PDB entry 7TK4 | electron microscopy, 7.00 A resolution (low resolution: residue-level contacts below are approximate; hydrogen-bond / salt-bridge calls are withheld) | chains V and W of the 27 polymer chains in the assembly

[Chain V]
Protein: ATP synthase subunit d
From: Saccharomyces cerevisiae
Reference sequence: P30902 (ATP7_YEAST); residues 1-173 here correspond to UniProt positions 2-174 (UniProt number = residue number + 1)
Chain sequence (173 residues; each row starts with the number of its first residue):
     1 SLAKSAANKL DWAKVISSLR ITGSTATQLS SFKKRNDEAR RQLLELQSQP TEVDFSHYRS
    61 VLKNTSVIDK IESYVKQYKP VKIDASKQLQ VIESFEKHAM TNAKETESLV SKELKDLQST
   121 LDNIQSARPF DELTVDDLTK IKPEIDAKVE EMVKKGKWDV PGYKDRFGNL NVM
Disordered / not traced: 1-2
Curated features (UniProtKB/Swiss-Prot):
  - modified residue: Ser-1 (N-acetylserine)

[Chain W]
Protein: ATP synthase subunit f
From: Saccharomyces cerevisiae
Reference sequence: Q06405 (ATPK_YEAST); residues 1-95 here correspond to UniProt positions 7-101 (UniProt number = residue number + 6)
Chain sequence (95 residues; row label = number of the first residue in the row):
     1 VSTLIPPKVV SSKNIGSAPN AKRIANVVHF YKSLPQGPAP AIKANTRLAR YKAKYFDGDN
    61 ASGKPLWHFA LGIIAFGYSM EYYFHLRHHK GAEEH
Disordered / not traced: 86-95

[Chain V / chain W interface]
Contacting residue pairs (19):
  Ser-30(V) / Val-1(W)
  Lys-33(V) / Val-1(W)
  Lys-34(V) / Val-1(W)
  Asn-102(V) / Lys-8(W)
  Ala-103(V) / Lys-8(W)
  Arg-128(V) / Leu-34(W)
  Arg-128(V) / Pro-35(W)
  Arg-128(V) / Gln-36(W)
  Pro-129(V) / Leu-34(W)
  Pro-129(V) / Gln-36(W)
  Pro-129(V) / Gly-37(W)
  Phe-130(V) / Gln-36(W)
  Asp-131(V) / Gln-36(W)
  Glu-132(V) / Gln-36(W)
  Glu-132(V) / Gly-37(W)
  Glu-132(V) / Pro-38(W)
  Leu-133(V) / Pro-38(W)
  Thr-134(V) / Pro-38(W)
  Ile-141(V) / Val-28(W)
Also at the interface, not in a pair above, chain V (16 interface residues in all): Thr-27, Thr-106, Ala-127
Also at the interface, not in a pair above, chain W (11 interface residues in all): Thr-3, Leu-4, Val-10

[In short]
16 residues of chain V and 11 residues of chain W are in contact.
Here chain V is ATP synthase subunit d and chain W is ATP synthase subunit f, both from Saccharomyces
cerevisiae. Entry 7TK4 (Yeast ATP synthase State 1binding(c) with 10 mM ATP backbone model) was determined by
electron microscopy, deposited together with 7TJS, 7TJT, 7TJU, 7TJV, 7TJW, 7TJX and 30 further entries.
